3QCT - chains H and L; structure by X-ray diffraction, 2.15 A resolution.

[Chain H]
Name: LT3015 antibody Fab fragment, heavy chain
Source organism: Homo sapiens
UniProt: Q6N089 (Q6N089_HUMAN); residues 110-214 here correspond to UniProt positions 139-243 (UniProt number = residue number + 29)
Amino-acid sequence (223 residues; numbered 1 to 214 plus 9 insertion-coded residues; the number before each row is that of its first residue; a row labelled like 82A-82C holds insertion residues (82A, then the next letters in order)):
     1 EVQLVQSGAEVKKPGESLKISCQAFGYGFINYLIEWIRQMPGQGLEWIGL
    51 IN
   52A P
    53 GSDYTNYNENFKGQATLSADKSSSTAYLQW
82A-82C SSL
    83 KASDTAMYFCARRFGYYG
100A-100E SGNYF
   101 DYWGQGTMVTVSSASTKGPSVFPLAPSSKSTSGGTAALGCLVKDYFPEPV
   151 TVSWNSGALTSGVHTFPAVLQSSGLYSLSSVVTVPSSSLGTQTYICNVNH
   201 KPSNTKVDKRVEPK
Disordered / not traced: 129-132
Disulfide bonds: Cys22-Cys92, Cys140-Cys196

[Chain L]
Name: LT3015 antibody Fab fragment, light chain
Source organism: Homo sapiens
UniProt: P01834 (IGKC_HUMAN); residues 109-213 here correspond to UniProt positions 1-105 (UniProt number = residue number - 108)
Amino-acid sequence (218 residues; each row starts with the number of its first residue; a row labelled like 27A-27E holds insertion residues (27A, then the next letters in order)):
     1 DVVMTQTPLSLPVTPGEPASISCTSGQ
27A-27E SLVHI
    28 NGNTYLHWYLQKPGQSPKLLIYKVSNLFSGVPDRFSGSGSGTDFTLKISR
    78 VEAEDVGVYFCSQSTHFPFTFGQGTKLEIKRTVAAPSVFIFPPSDEQLKS
   128 GTASVVCLLNNFYPREAKVQWKVDNALQSGNSQESVTEQDSKDSTYSLSS
   178 TLTLSKADYEKHKVYACEVTHQGLSSPVTKSFNRGE
Disulfide bonds: Cys23-Cys88, Cys134-Cys194

[Interface between chain H and chain L]
Residue-residue contacts (66; chain H residue first):
  Glu35(H) with Phe96(L)
  Ile37(H) with Phe98(L), hydrophobic
  Gln39(H) with Gln38(L), hydrogen bond
  Gly44(H) with Phe87(L)
  Leu45(H) with Phe87(L), hydrophobic; Phe98(L), hydrophobic
  Trp47(H) with Phe94(L), hydrophobic; Pro95(L), hydrophobic; Phe96(L)
  Tyr56(H) with Phe94(L)
  Asn58(H) with Phe94(L)
  Phe91(H) with Ser43(L)
  Arg95(H) with Tyr36(L), hydrogen bond; Ser89(L), hydrogen bond; Phe98(L)
  Phe96(H) with His34(L); Ser91(L); Phe96(L), hydrophobic
  Tyr99(H) with Tyr32(L); Ser91(L), hydrogen bond (side chain-backbone); Phe96(L)
  Tyr100D(H) with Tyr32(L); His34(L); Tyr49(L), hydrophobic; Lys50(L); Phe55(L)
  Phe100E(H) with Leu46(L); Phe55(L)
  Asp101(H) with Tyr36(L); Pro44(L); Lys45(L); Leu46(L), hydrogen bond (side chain-backbone); Phe55(L)
  Trp103(H) with Ser43(L); Pro44(L), hydrogen bond (side chain-backbone)
  Phe122(H) with Ser121(L); Gln124(L)
  Pro123(H) with Ser121(L)
  Leu124(H) with Phe118(L); Val133(L), hydrophobic
  Ala125(H) with Phe118(L)
  Thr135(H) with Phe116(L)
  Ala137(H) with Phe116(L), hydrophobic; Phe118(L)
  Leu138(H) with Phe118(L), hydrophobic
  Leu141(H) with Ser131(L)
  Lys143(H) with Gln124(L); Thr129(L); Ser131(L)
  His164(H) with Asn137(L); Asn138(L), hydrogen bond; Asp167(L); Ser174(L), hydrogen bond
  Phe166(H) with Leu135(L), hydrophobic; Ser162(L); Thr164(L); Ser174(L); Leu175(L); Ser176(L)
  Pro167(H) with Ser162(L), hydrogen bond (backbone-side chain); Val163(L)
  Leu170(H) with Gln160(L)
  Gln171(H) with Gln160(L)
  Val181(H) with Leu135(L), hydrophobic
  Thr183(H) with Asn137(L)
  Lys209(H) with Glu123(L), salt bridge
Interface residues without a listed pair, chain H (42 interface residues in all): Leu50, Asn60, Gly100, Gly104, Val121, Ala136, Thr165, Val169, Ser179
Interface residues without a listed pair, chain L (42 interface residues in all): His27D, Asn28, Gln100, Ser127, Glu161

[Summary]
Chain H and chain L each contribute 42 residues to their interface; the contacts include 9 hydrogen bonds and
1 salt bridge. Polar contacts include Lys209(H)-Glu123(L), Gln39(H)-Gln38(L) and Arg95(H)-Tyr36(L).
Here chain H is LT3015 antibody Fab fragment, heavy chain and chain L is LT3015 antibody Fab fragment, light
chain, both from Homo sapiens. Entry 3QCT (Crystal structure of the humanized apo LT3015 anti-lysophosphatidic
acid antibody Fab fragment) was determined by X-ray diffraction together with 3QCU and 3QCV from the same
study.
